Entry 3JAK (electron microscopy, 3.30 A resolution); this record covers chains G and H of the 14 polymer chains in the assembly.

# Chain G (and H)
Name: Tubulin beta chain
Source organism: Sus scrofa
Notes: chain H of this document is another copy of the same molecule, construct and numbering; everything in this record applies to it too
UniProtKB: P02554 (TBB_PIG); the author numbering skips numbers that UniProt does not, so the offset changes along the chain: 1-44 = UniProt 1-44; 47-360 = UniProt 45-358; 369-455 = UniProt 359-445
Sequence (445 residues; each row starts with the number of its first residue; note: 10 numbers in that range are skipped by the numbering (no residue carries them; nothing is unmodelled there)):
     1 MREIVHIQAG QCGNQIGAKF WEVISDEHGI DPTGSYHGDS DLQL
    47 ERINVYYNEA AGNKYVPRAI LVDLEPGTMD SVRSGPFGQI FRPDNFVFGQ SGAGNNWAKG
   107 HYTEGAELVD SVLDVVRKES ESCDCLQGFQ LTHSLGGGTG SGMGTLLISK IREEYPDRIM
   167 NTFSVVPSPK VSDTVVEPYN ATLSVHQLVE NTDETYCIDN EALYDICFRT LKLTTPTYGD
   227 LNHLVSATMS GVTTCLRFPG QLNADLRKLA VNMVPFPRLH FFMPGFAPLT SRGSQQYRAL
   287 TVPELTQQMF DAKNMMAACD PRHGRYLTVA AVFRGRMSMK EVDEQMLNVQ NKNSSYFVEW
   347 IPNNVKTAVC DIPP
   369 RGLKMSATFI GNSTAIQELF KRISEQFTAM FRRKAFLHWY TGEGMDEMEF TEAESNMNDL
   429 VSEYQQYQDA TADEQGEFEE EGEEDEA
Disordered / not traced: 440-455
Small-molecule neighbours:
  - GTP-gamma-S (GSP; 5'-guanosine-diphosphate-monothiophosphate): G10, Q11, C12, Q15, I16, D69, E71, N101, S140, G143, G144, T145, G146, V171, D179, E183, N206, L209, Y224, L227, N228
  - GTP (guanosine-5'-triphosphate): Q247, L248, K254
Curated features (UniProtKB/Swiss-Prot):
  - motif: M1 to I4 (MREI motif)
  - binding site (GTP): Q11, E71, S140, G144, T145, G146, N206, N228
  - binding site (Mg(2+)): E71
  - modified residue: S40 (Phosphoserine), K60 (N6-acetyllysine), S174 (Phosphoserine), T287 (Phosphothreonine), T292 (Phosphothreonine), R320 (Omega-N-methylarginine), E448 (5-glutamyl polyglutamate)
  - cross-link (Glycyl lysine isopeptide (Lys-Gly)): K60 (interchain with G-Cter in ubiquitin), K326 (interchain with G-Cter in ubiquitin)

# Chain G / chain H interface
Residue-residue contacts - 14 pairs, chain G then chain H:
  Q282(G) with A56(H); K60(H), hydrogen bond
  Y283(G) with A56(H); V62(H), hydrophobic; Q85(H), hydrogen bond (side chain-backbone); F87(H); R88(H), hydrogen bond (backbone-side chain); P89(H)
  R284(G) with A56(H); R88(H); D90(H)
  A285(G) with A57(H)
  Q293(G) with K124(H)
  K338(G) with E127(H), salt bridge
Interface residues without a listed pair, chain G (7 interface residues in all): K218
Interface residues without a listed pair, chain H (12 interface residues in all): I86

# Overview
Chain G and chain H form an interface of 7 and 12 residues respectively, with 3 hydrogen bonds and 1 salt
bridge. Polar contacts include K338(G)-E127(H), Q282(G)-K60(H) and Y283(G)-Q85(H). Chain G binds GTP and
GTP-gamma-S.
Chain G and chain H are both Tubulin beta chain (Sus scrofa); the structure, Cryo-EM structure of
GTPgammaS-microtubule co-polymerized with EB3 (merged dataset with and without kinesin bound), was determined
by electron microscopy, deposited together with 3JAL, 3JAR, 3JAS, 3JAT and 3JAW.
